Entry 8VKI (electron microscopy, 2.96 A resolution); this record covers chains X and A of the 34 polymer chains in the assembly.

Chain X:
Protein: 50S ribosomal protein L27
From: Mycolicibacterium smegmatis MC2 155
UniProt: A0R150 (RL27_MYCS2); residues 1-88 here = UniProt positions 1-88
Chain sequence (88 residues; each row starts with the number of its first residue):
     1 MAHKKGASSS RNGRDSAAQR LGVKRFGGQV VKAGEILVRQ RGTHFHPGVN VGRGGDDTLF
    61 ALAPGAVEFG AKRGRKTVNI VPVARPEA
Disordered / not traced: 1-7, 87-88

Chain A:
Molecule: 23S ribosomal RNA
From: Mycolicibacterium smegmatis MC2 155
Sequence (3120 nucleotides; each row starts with the number of its first residue):
     1 UAAGUGUUUA AGGGCGCAUG GUGGAUGCCU UGGCACUGGG AGCCGAUGAA GGACGUAGGA
    61 GGCUGCGAUA AGCCUCGGGG AGCUGUCAAC CGAGCGUUGA UCCGAGGAUG UCCGAAUGGG
   121 GAAACCCGGC ACGAGUGAUG UCGUGUCACC AGGCGCUGAA UAUAUAGGCG UCUGGGGGGA
   181 ACGCGGGGAA GUGAAACAUC UCAGUACCCG UAGGAAGAGA AAACAAAAUG UGAUUCCGUG
   241 AGUAGUGGCG AGCGAAAGCG GAGGAUGGCU AAACCGUAUG CAUGUGAUAC CGGGUAGGGG
   301 UUGUGUGUGC GGGGUUGUGG GACCUAUCUU UCCGGCUCUA CCUGGCUGGA GGGCAGUGAG
   361 AAAAUGUUGU GGUUAGCGGA AAUGGCUUGG GAUGGCCUGC CGUAGACGGU GAGAGCCCGG
   421 UACGUGAAAA CCCGACGUCU GUCUUGAUGG UGUUCCCGAG UAGCAGCGGG CCCGUGGAAU
   481 CUGCUGUGAA UCUGCCGGGA CCACCCGGUA AGCCUGAAUA CUUCCCAGUG ACCGAUAGCG
   541 GAUUAGUACC GUGAGGGAAU GGUGAAAAGU ACCCCGGGAG GGGAGUGAAA GAGUACCUGA
   601 AACCGUGCGC UUACAAUCCG UCAGAGCCCU CGACGUGUCG UGGGGUGAUG GCGUGCCUUU
   661 UGAAGAAUGA GCCUGCGAGU CAGGGACAUG UCGCGAGGUU AACCCGGGUG GGGUAGCCGC
   721 AGCGAAAGCG AGUCUGAAUA GGGCGUAUCC ACACAAGAGU GUGUGGUGUA GUGGUGUGUU
   781 CUGGACCCGA AGCGGAGUGA UCUACCCAUG GCCAGGGUGA AGCGCGGGUA AGACCGCGUG
   841 GAGGCCCGAA CCCACUUAGG UUGAAGACUG AGGGGAUGAG CUGUGGGUAG GGGUGAAAGG
   901 CCAAUCAAAC UCCGUGAUAG CUGGUUCUCC CCGAAAUGCA UUUAGGUGCA GCGUCGCAUG
   961 UUUCUUGCCG GAGGUAGAGC UACUGGAUGG CCGAUGGGCC CCACAGGGUU ACUGACGUCA
  1021 GCCAAACUCC GAAUGCCGGU AAGUCCAAGA GUGCGGCAGU GAGACGGCGG GGGAUAAGCU
  1081 CCGUGCGUCG AGAGGGAAAC AGCCCAGAUC GCCGGCUAAG GCCCCUAAGC GUGUGCUAAG
  1141 UGGAAAAGGA UGUGCAGUCG CGAAGACAAC CAGGAGGUUG GCUUAGAAGC AGCCACCCUU
  1201 GAAAGAGUGC GUAAUAGCUC ACUGGUCAAG UGAUUGUGCG CCGAUAAUGU AGCGGGGCUC
  1261 AAGCACACCG CCGAAGCCGC GGCAGCCAAC GUGUUGGCUG GGUAGGGGAG CGUCCUGCAU
  1321 CCGGUGAAGC CGCCGAGUGA UCGAGUGGUG GAGGGUGUGG GAGUGAGAAU GCAGGCAUGA
  1381 GUAGCGAUUA GGCAAGUGAG AACCUUGCCC GCCGAAAGAC CAAGGGUUCC UGGGCCAGGC
  1441 CAGUCCGCCC AGGGUGAGUC GGGACCUAAG GCGAGGCCGA CAGGCGUAGU CGAUGGACAA
  1501 CGGGUUGAUA UUCCCGUACC CGUGUAUGUG CGUCCAUGAU GAAUCAGCGG UACUAACCAU
  1561 CCAAAACCAC CGUGACCGCA CCUUUCGGGG UGUGGCGUUG GUGGGGCUGC AUGGGACCUU
  1621 CGUUGGUAGU AGUCAAGCGA UGGGGUGACG CAGGAAGGUA GCCGUACCGG UCAGUGGUAA
  1681 UACCGGGGUA AGCCUGUAGG GAGUCAGAUA GGUAAAUCCG UCUGGCAUAU AUCCUGAGAG
  1741 GUGAUGCAUA GCCGAGUGAG GCGAAUUCGG UGAUCCUAUG CUGCCGAGAA AAGCCUCUAG
  1801 CGAGGACAUA CACGGCCCGU ACCCCAAACC AACACAGGUG GUCAGGUAGA GAAUACUAAG
  1861 GCGUACGAGU GAACUAUGGU UAAGGAACUC GGCAAAAUGC CCCCGUAACU UCGGGAGAAG
  1921 GGGGACCCAC AUGGCGUGUA AGCCUUUACG GCCCAAGCGU GAGUGGGUGG CACAAACCAG
  1981 UGAGAAGCGA CUGUUUACUA AAAACACAGG UCCGUGCGAA GUCGCAAGAC GAUGUAUACG
  2041 GACUGACGCC UGCCCGGUGC UGGAAGGUUA AGAGGACCCG UUAACUCCCU UUGGGGGUGA
  2101 AGCGGAGAAU UUAAGCCCCA GUAAACGGCG GUGGUAACUA UAACCAUCCU AAGGUAGCGA
  2161 AAUUCCUUGU CGGGUAAGUU CCGACCUGCA CGAAUGGCGU AACGACUUCU CAACUGUCUC
  2221 AACCAUAGAC UCGGCGAAAU UGCACUACGA GUAAAGAUGC UCGUUACGCG CGGCAGGACG
  2281 AAAAGACCCC GGGACCUUCA CUACAACUUG GUAUUGGUGC UCGAUACGGU UUGUGUAGGA
  2341 UAGGUGGGAG ACUGUGAAGC UCACACGCCA GUGUGGGUGG AGUCGUUGUU GAAAUACCAC
  2401 UCUGAUCGUA UUGGGCCUCU AACCUCGGAC CGUAUAUCCG GUUCAGGGAC AGUGCCUGGU
  2461 GGGUAGUUUA ACUGGGGCGG UUGCCUCCUA AAAUGUAACG GAGGCGCCCA AAGGUUCCCU
  2521 CAACCUGGAC GGCAAUCAGG UGUUGAGUGU AAGUGCACAA GGGAGCUUGA CUGCGAGACG
  2581 GACAUGUCGA GCAGGGACGA AAGUCGGGAC UAGUGAUCCG GCACCUCUGA GUGGAAGGGG
  2641 UGUCGCUCAA CGGAUAAAAG GUACCCCGGG GAUAACAGGC UGAUCUUCCC CAAGAGUCCA
  2701 UAUCGACGGG AUGGUUUGGC ACCUCGAUGU CGGCUCGUCG CAUCCUGGGG CUGGAGCAGG
  2761 UCCCAAGGGU UGGGCUGUUC GCCCAUUAAA GCGGCACGCG AGCUGGGUUU AGAACGUCGU
  2821 GAGACAGUUC GGUCUCUAUC CGCCGCGCGC GUCAGAAGCU UGAGGAAACC UGUCCCUAGU
  2881 ACGAGAGGAC CGGGACGGAC GAACCUCUGG UAUACCAGUU GUCCCACCAG GGGCACGGCU
  2941 GGAUAGCCAC GUUCGGACAG GAUAACCGCU GAAAGCAUCU AAGCGGGAAA CCUCUUCCAA
  3001 GACCAGGCUU CUCACCCUCU AGGAGGGAUA AGGCCCCCCG CAGACCACGG GAUUGAUAGA
  3061 CCAGACCUGG AAGCCUAGUA AUAGGUGCAG GGAACUGGCA CUAACCGGCC GAAAACUUAC
Disordered / not traced: 1, 1546-1619, 2064-2118, 2136-2144, 2152, 2164-2191

How chain X and chain A interact:
Contacting residue pairs - 87 pairs, chain X then chain A:
  Ser-8(X) with G2479(A), hydrogen bond to the base
  Ser-10(X) with G2501(A), phosphate contact
  Arg-11(X) with G2503(A), salt bridge to the phosphate
  Asn-12(X) with G2501(A), hydrogen bond to the phosphate; A2502(A), hydrogen bond to the phosphate
  Arg-14(X) with C2485(A), base contact; U2486(A), base contact; C2487(A), base contact; A2502(A), hydrogen bond to the base; G2503(A), hydrogen bond to the base
  Asp-15(X) with C2485(A), base contact; U2486(A), base contact; C2487(A), hydrogen bond to the base; C2488(A), hydrogen bond to the base
  Ser-16(X) with C2485(A), base contact; U2486(A), hydrogen bond to the phosphate
  Ala-17(X) with C2485(A), hydrogen bond to the phosphate; U2486(A), phosphate contact
  Ala-18(X) with G2495(A), phosphate contact; U2496(A), phosphate contact
  Gln-19(X) with C2485(A), phosphate contact; U2486(A), hydrogen bond to the phosphate; G2495(A), phosphate contact
  Arg-20(X) with U2494(A), sugar contact; G2495(A), hydrogen bond to the phosphate; G2580(A), hydrogen bond to the phosphate; G2581(A), salt bridge to the phosphate
  Leu-21(X) with U2494(A), phosphate contact
  Lys-24(X) with C2579(A), sugar contact; G2580(A), salt bridge to the phosphate
  Arg-25(X) with A2578(A), hydrogen bond to the phosphate; C2579(A), salt bridge to the phosphate
  Phe-26(X) with G970(A), base contact; G971(A), base contact; A972(A), base contact; C1037(A), sugar contact
  Gly-27(X) with G970(A), hydrogen bond to the base; G971(A), hydrogen bond to the sugar
  Gln-29(X) with C1037(A), hydrogen bond to the sugar; G1038(A), sugar contact
  Lys-32(X) with G759(A), base contact; G2577(A), phosphate contact; A2578(A), salt bridge to the phosphate
  Ala-33(X) with A758(A), base contact; G759(A), hydrogen bond to the base; A2576(A), base contact; G2577(A), hydrogen bond to the sugar
  Gly-34(X) with A2576(A), base contact; G2577(A), hydrogen bond to the base
  Glu-35(X) with A2578(A), hydrogen bond to the sugar
  Ile-36(X) with A2578(A), hydrogen bond to the sugar; C2579(A), sugar contact
  Arg-39(X) with C2579(A), hydrogen bond to the sugar; U2587(A), hydrogen bond to the base; C2588(A), sugar contact
  Arg-41(X) with G2553(A), base contact; U2554(A), base contact; C2610(A), hydrogen bond to the sugar; U2611(A), hydrogen bond to the sugar
  Gly-42(X) with U2554(A), hydrogen bond to the base
  Thr-43(X) with G2555(A), hydrogen bond to the sugar; C2556(A), sugar contact; A2560(A), hydrogen bond to the base
  His-44(X) with G973(A), salt bridge to the phosphate; G2555(A), phosphate contact
  Phe-45(X) with A972(A), sugar contact
  His-46(X) with C2556(A), salt bridge to the phosphate
  Arg-53(X) with A2560(A), base contact
  Gly-54(X) with C2588(A), phosphate contact; G2589(A), phosphate contact
  Gly-55(X) with C2588(A), hydrogen bond to the phosphate; G2589(A), hydrogen bond to the phosphate; C2610(A), sugar contact
  Asp-56(X) with C2588(A), sugar contact; C2610(A), sugar contact
  Asp-57(X) with C2610(A), hydrogen bond to the sugar
  Thr-58(X) with C2588(A), sugar contact
  Phe-60(X) with G2589(A), sugar contact
  Leu-62(X) with A758(A), hydrogen bond to the base; A2590(A), sugar contact
  Pro-64(X) with A758(A), base contact; G759(A), base contact
  Phe-69(X) with G971(A), sugar contact; A972(A), sugar contact
  Arg-73(X) with C2558(A), hydrogen bond to the base
  Arg-75(X) with C2558(A), hydrogen bond to the base
  Arg-85(X) with G757(A), hydrogen bond to the sugar
Also at the interface, not in a pair above, chain X (47 interface residues in all): Ser-9, Val-23, Gly-28, Val-31, Ala-63
Also at the interface, not in a pair above, chain A (44 interface residues in all): G2480, U2482, C2484, C2499, G2504, A2557

In short:
47 residues of chain X face 44 of chain A across their interface, with 35 hydrogen bonds and 7 salt bridges.
Polar contacts include Ser-8(X)/G2479(A), Arg-14(X)/A2502(A) and Arg-14(X)/G2503(A).
Chain X is 50S ribosomal protein L27 and chain A is 23S ribosomal RNA, both from Mycolicibacterium smegmatis
MC2 155; the structure, Structure of Mycobacterium smegmatis 50S ribosomal subunit bound to HflX:50S-HflX-C,
was determined by electron microscopy (same publication as 8VIO, 8VK0, 8VK7, 8VKW, 8VPK, 8VR4, 8VR8 and 8VRL).
